Entry 5CXI (X-ray diffraction, 2.00 A resolution); this record covers chains A and B.

# Chain A (and B)
Molecule: HTH-type transcriptional repressor KstR
From: Mycobacterium tuberculosis
Notes: chain B of this document is another copy of the same molecule, construct and numbering; everything in this record applies to it too
Reference sequence: P96856 (KSTR_MYCTU); residues 1-199 here correspond to UniProt positions 22-220 (UniProt number = residue number + 21)
Amino-acid sequence (203 residues; row label = number of the first residue in the row; numbers below 1 keep their minus sign (Gly-3 is residue -3)):
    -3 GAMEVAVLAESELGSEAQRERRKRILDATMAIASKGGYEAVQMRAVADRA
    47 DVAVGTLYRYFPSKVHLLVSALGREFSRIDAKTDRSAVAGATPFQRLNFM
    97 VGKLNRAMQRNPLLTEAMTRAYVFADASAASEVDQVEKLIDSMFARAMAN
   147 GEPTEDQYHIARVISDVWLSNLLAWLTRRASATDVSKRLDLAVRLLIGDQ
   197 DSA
Disordered / not traced: -3 to 13, 84, 195-199 (chain B: -3 to 10, 79-85, 196-199)
Construct notes: expression tag (-3 to 0)
Small-molecule neighbours: 3-oxo-23,24-bisnorchol-4-en-22-oyl-CoA (5TW): Leu68, Glu71, Phe72, Ile75, Leu100, Ala103, Met104, Asn107, Leu110, Thr111, Met114, Tyr118, Glu133, Ile136, Arg158, Ser161, Trp164, Leu165, Leu168
Reported in the primary citation:
  - binding site for 3-oxo-23,24-bisnorchol-4-en-22-oyl-CoA: Arg158, Trp164
  - contacts within the chain: Asp137-Arg158 (hydrogen bond)
  - conformationally variable residues (side-chain flip): Trp164

# Chain A / chain B interface
Residue-residue contacts (37):
  Ala121(A) with Thr173(B), hydrogen bond (backbone-side chain); Arg175(B), hydrogen bond (backbone-side chain)
  Asp122(A) with Thr173(B); Arg175(B)
  Ala123(A) with Thr173(B), hydrogen bond (backbone-backbone); Arg174(B)
  Val129(A) with Arg175(B)
  Glu133(A) with Arg175(B), salt bridge
  Asp152(A) with Leu191(B)
  His155(A) with Leu187(B); Leu191(B)
  Ile156(A) with Leu191(B)
  Arg158(A) with Arg184(B)
  Val159(A) with Val159(B), hydrophobic
  Asp162(A) with Val163(B); Ser166(B); Asn167(B), hydrogen bond
  Val163(A) with Val159(B), hydrophobic; Asp162(B)
  Ser166(A) with Asp162(B), hydrogen bond; Leu165(B)
  Asn167(A) with Asp162(B), hydrogen bond
  Leu169(A) with Val119(B), hydrophobic
  Thr173(A) with Ala121(B), hydrogen bond (side chain-backbone); Asp122(B); Ala123(B)
  Arg174(A) with Ala123(B)
  Arg175(A) with Tyr118(B), hydrogen bond (side chain-backbone); Ala121(B), hydrogen bond (side chain-backbone); Asp122(B); Ala126(B); Val129(B)
  Arg190(A) with Asp152(B), salt bridge
  Leu191(A) with His155(B); Ile156(B); Val159(B), hydrophobic
  Leu192(A) with Leu192(B), hydrophobic
Other interface residues (no listed pair), chain A (25 interface residues in all): Tyr118, Val119, Leu165, Leu187
Other interface residues (no listed pair), chain B (25 interface residues in all): Leu169, Ala188

# Summary
The chain A/chain B interface involves 25 residues from each chain, with 9 hydrogen bonds and 2 salt bridges.
Among the polar pairs are Glu133(A)-Arg175(B), Arg190(A)-Asp152(B) and Ala121(A)-Thr173(B). Bound to chain A:
3-oxo-23,24-bisnorchol-4-en-22-oyl-CoA. From the paper: a binding site for
3-oxo-23,24-bisnorchol-4-en-22-oyl-CoA at Arg158(A) and Trp164(A); conformational variability at Trp164(A).
Chain A and chain B are both HTH-type transcriptional repressor KstR (Mycobacterium tuberculosis); the
structure, Crystal structure of Mycobacterium tuberculosis KstR in complex with
3-oxo-23,24-bisnorchol-4-en-22-oyl-CoA (4-BNC-CoA), was determined by X-ray diffraction (same publication as
5CW8, 5CXG and 3MNL).
